6WMU - chains D and J of the 12 polymer chains in the assembly; structure by electron microscopy, 3.18 A resolution.

Chain D:
Molecule: DNA-directed RNA polymerase subunit beta'
From: Escherichia coli
Notes: EC 2.7.7.6
UniProtKB: P0A8T7 (RPOC_ECOLI); numbering as in UniProt (aligned over 1-1407)
Sequence (1430 residues; numbered 1 to 1430; the number before each row is that of its first residue):
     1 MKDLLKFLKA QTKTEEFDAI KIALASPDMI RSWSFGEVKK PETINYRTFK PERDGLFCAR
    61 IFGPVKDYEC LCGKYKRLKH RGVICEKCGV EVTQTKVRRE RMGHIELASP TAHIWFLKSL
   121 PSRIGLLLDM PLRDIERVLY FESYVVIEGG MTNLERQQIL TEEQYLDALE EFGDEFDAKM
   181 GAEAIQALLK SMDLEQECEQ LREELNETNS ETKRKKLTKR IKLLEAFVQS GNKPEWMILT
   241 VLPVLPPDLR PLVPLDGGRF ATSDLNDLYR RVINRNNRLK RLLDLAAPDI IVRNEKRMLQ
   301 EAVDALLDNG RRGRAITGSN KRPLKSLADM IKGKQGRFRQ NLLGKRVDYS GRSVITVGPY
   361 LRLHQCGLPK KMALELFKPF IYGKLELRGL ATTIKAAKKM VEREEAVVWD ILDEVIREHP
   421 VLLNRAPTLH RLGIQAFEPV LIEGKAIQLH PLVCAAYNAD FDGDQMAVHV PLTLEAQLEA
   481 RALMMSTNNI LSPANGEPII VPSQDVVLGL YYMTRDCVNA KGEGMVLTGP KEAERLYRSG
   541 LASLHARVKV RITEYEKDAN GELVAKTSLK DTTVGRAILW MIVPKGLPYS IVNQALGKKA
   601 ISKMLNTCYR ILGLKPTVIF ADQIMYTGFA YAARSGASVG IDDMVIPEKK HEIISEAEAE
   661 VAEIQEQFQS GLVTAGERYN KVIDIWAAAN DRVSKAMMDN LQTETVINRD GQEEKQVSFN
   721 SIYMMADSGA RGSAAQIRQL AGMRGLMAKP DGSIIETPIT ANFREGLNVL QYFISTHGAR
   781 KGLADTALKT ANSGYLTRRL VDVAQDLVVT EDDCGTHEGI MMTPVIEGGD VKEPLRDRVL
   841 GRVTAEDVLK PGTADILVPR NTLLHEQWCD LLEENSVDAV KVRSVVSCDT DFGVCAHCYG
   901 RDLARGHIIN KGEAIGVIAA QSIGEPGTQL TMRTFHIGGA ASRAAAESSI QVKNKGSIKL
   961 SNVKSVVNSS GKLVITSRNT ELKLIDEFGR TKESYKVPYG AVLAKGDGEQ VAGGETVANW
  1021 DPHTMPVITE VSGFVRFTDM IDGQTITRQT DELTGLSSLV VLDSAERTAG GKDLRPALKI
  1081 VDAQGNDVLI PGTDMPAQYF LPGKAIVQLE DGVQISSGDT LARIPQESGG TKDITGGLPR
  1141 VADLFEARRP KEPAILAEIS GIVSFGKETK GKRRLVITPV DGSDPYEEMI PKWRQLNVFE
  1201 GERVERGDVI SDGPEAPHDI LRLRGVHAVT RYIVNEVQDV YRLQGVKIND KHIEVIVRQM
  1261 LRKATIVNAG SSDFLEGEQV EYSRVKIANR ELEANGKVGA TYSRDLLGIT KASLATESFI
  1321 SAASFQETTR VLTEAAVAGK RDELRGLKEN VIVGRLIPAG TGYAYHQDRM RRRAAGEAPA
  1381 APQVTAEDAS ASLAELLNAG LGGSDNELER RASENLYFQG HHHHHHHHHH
Unresolved in the structure: 1-2, 933-943, 1377-1430
Differences from the reference sequence: expression tag (1408-1430)
Curated features (UniProtKB/Swiss-Prot):
  - binding site (Zn(2+)): Cys70, Cys72, Cys85, Cys88, Cys814, Cys888, Cys895, Cys898
  - binding site (Mg(2+)): Asp460, Asp462, Asp464
  - modified residue: Lys983 (N6-acetyllysine)
Metal / ion sites: Zn2+ site 1: Cys70, Cys72, Cys85, Cys88; Mg2+: Asp462, Asp464; Zn2+ site 2: Cys814, Cys888, Cys895, Cys898

Chain J:
Molecule: DNA T-strand downstream
Sequence (11 nucleotides; each row starts with the number of its first residue):
     3 GCCGCGTCAG A

Interface between chain D and chain J:
Contacting residue pairs (7):
  Leu120(D) with DC10(J), sugar contact
  Arg311(D) with DA11(J), salt bridge to the phosphate
  Lys334(D) with DA13(J), salt bridge to the phosphate
  Tyr795(D) with DA13(J), sugar contact
  Gln1326(D) with DG12(J), phosphate contact
  Glu1327(D) with DA11(J), phosphate contact; DG12(J), hydrogen bond to the phosphate
Also at the interface, not in a pair above, chain D (8 interface residues in all): Thr1328, Arg1330

Summary:
8 residues of chain D face 4 of chain J across their interface; the contacts include 1 hydrogen bond and 2
salt bridges. Among the polar pairs are Glu1327(D)-DG12(J), Arg311(D)-DA11(J) and Lys334(D)-DA13(J). UniProt
lists 8 Zn2+-binding residues and 3 Mg2+-binding residues on chain D.
Chain D is DNA-directed RNA polymerase subunit beta' (Escherichia coli) and chain J is DNA T-strand
downstream; the structure, E. coli RNAPs70-SspA-gadA DNA complex, was determined by electron microscopy (same
publication as 6WMP).
